PDB entry 7PZK | electron microscopy, 3.10 A resolution | chains C and D of the 4 polymer chains in the assembly

== Chain C (and D) ==
Protein: Capsid protein
From: Hepatitis B virus genotype D subtype ayw (isolate France/Tiollais/1979)
Notes: chain D of this document is another copy of the same molecule, construct and numbering; everything in this record applies to it too
UniProtKB: P03146 (CAPSD_HBVD3); residues 1-183 here = UniProt positions 1-183
Sequence (183 residues; numbered 1 to 183; the number before each row is that of its first residue):
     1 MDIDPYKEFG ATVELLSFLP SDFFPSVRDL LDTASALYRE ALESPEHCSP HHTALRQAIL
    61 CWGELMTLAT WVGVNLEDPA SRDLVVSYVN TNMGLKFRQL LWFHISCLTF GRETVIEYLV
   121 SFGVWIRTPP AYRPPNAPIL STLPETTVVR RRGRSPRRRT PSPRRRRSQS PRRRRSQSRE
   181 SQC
Not modelled in the structure: 144-183
Swiss-Prot annotation at these positions:
  - region: Ser155 to Gln177 (3 X 8 AA repeats of S-P-R-R-R-[PR]-S-Q), Gln177 to Cys183 (RNA binding)
  - motif: Arg158 to Arg175 (Bipartite nuclear localization signal)
  - modified residue (Phosphoserine): Ser155, Ser162, Ser170
  - natural variant: Thr33 (T33N: In strain: Latvia), Ala80 (A80I: In strain: Latvia), Phe97 (F97L: Frequent mutation in chronic HBV carriers)
  - mutagenesis: Ser155 (S155A: Complete loss of replication), Ser162 (S162A: Complete loss of pregenomic RNA encapsidation and replication), Ser170 (S170A: Partial loss of replication)
Residues lining bound ligands:
  - fragment of triton x-100 (TRT), molecule 1: Pro5, Tyr6, Val13, Ala58, Cys61, Trp62, Leu65, Asn92, Met93, Leu95, Lys96, Phe97, Gln99, Leu100
  - fragment of triton x-100 (TRT), molecule 2: Gln57, Leu60, Cys61, Glu64
What the authors report for this chain:
  - binding site for fragment of triton x-100: Pro5, Tyr6, Ala58, Leu60, Cys61, Trp62, Glu64, Leu65, Asn92, Met93, Lys96, Phe97, Gln99, Leu100

== Interface between chain C and chain D ==
Contacting residue pairs (63; chain C residue first):
  Met1(C) - Ser35(D)  hydrogen bond
  Met1(C) - Arg39(D)
  Met1(C) - Leu42(D)  hydrophobic
  Met1(C) - Glu43(D)
  Asp2(C) - Glu43(D)  hydrogen bond (backbone-side chain)
  Ile3(C) - Leu42(D)
  Ile3(C) - Arg56(D)
  Ile3(C) - Leu60(D)
  Pro5(C) - Leu60(D)  hydrophobic
  Lys7(C) - Glu43(D)
  Lys7(C) - Pro45(D)
  Glu8(C) - Pro45(D)
  Glu8(C) - Glu46(D)
  Glu8(C) - His47(D)  salt bridge
  Glu8(C) - Thr53(D)
  Glu8(C) - Arg56(D)  salt bridge
  Phe9(C) - His47(D)
  Ser35(C) - Met1(D)  hydrogen bond
  Arg39(C) - Met1(D)
  Leu42(C) - Met1(D)  hydrophobic
  Leu42(C) - Ile3(D)
  Glu43(C) - Met1(D)
  Glu43(C) - Asp2(D)  hydrogen bond (side chain-backbone)
  Glu43(C) - Lys7(D)
  Pro45(C) - Lys7(D)
  Glu46(C) - Glu8(D)
  His47(C) - Glu8(D)  salt bridge
  His47(C) - Phe9(D)
  His47(C) - Pro50(D)
  Pro50(C) - His47(D)
  Pro50(C) - Thr53(D)
  Thr53(C) - Glu8(D)  hydrogen bond
  Ala54(C) - Gln57(D)
  Arg56(C) - Ile3(D)
  Arg56(C) - Glu8(D)  salt bridge
  Gln57(C) - Ala54(D)
  Gln57(C) - Gln57(D)
  Gln57(C) - Leu100(D)
  Leu60(C) - Ile3(D)
  Leu60(C) - Pro5(D)  hydrophobic
  Cys61(C) - Cys61(D)  hydrogen bond
  Glu64(C) - Met93(D)
  Glu64(C) - Lys96(D)  salt bridge
  Leu65(C) - Leu65(D)  hydrophobic
  Leu68(C) - Leu68(D)  hydrophobic
  Leu68(C) - Tyr88(D)  hydrophobic
  Leu68(C) - Met93(D)  hydrophobic
  Trp71(C) - Leu84(D)
  Trp71(C) - Tyr88(D)
  Leu76(C) - Ser81(D)
  Leu76(C) - Leu84(D)  hydrophobic
  Leu76(C) - Val85(D)  hydrophobic
  Asp78(C) - Asp78(D)
  Ser81(C) - Leu76(D)
  Ser81(C) - Ser81(D)
  Leu84(C) - Trp71(D)  hydrophobic
  Val85(C) - Trp71(D)  hydrophobic
  Tyr88(C) - Leu68(D)  hydrophobic
  Tyr88(C) - Trp71(D)  hydrophobic
  Met93(C) - Glu64(D)
  Met93(C) - Leu68(D)  hydrophobic
  Lys96(C) - Glu64(D)  salt bridge
  Leu100(C) - Gln57(D)
Also at the interface, not in a pair above, chain C (38 interface residues in all): Ser44, Ile59, Thr67, Val72
Also at the interface, not in a pair above, chain D (38 interface residues in all): Ser44, Ile59, Thr67, Val72

== Summary ==
Chain C and chain D each contribute 38 residues to their interface, with 6 hydrogen bonds and 6 salt bridges.
Among the polar pairs are Glu8(C)-His47(D), Glu8(C)-Arg56(D) and Glu64(C)-Lys96(D). Ligands of chain C:
fragment of triton x-100. From the paper: a binding site for fragment of triton x-100 at Pro5(C), Tyr6(C) and
Ala58(C) among others.
Chain C and chain D are both Capsid protein (Hepatitis B virus genotype D subtype ayw (isolate
France/Tiollais/1979)); the structure, HBc-WT in complex with Triton X-100, was determined by electron
microscopy (same publication as 7PZ9, 7PZI, 7PZL, 7PZM and 7PZN).
